Entry 1IXX (X-ray diffraction, 2.50 A resolution); this record covers chains C and E of the 6 polymer chains in the assembly.

Chain C (and E):
Protein: Coagulation factors IX/X-binding protein
Source organism: Trimeresurus flavoviridis
Notes: fragment: c-type lectin domain; chain E of this document is another copy of the same molecule, construct and numbering; everything in this record applies to it too
UniProtKB: P23806 (IXA_TRIFL); residues 1-129 here correspond to UniProt positions 24-152 (UniProt number = residue number + 23)
Sequence (129 residues; each row starts with the number of its first residue):
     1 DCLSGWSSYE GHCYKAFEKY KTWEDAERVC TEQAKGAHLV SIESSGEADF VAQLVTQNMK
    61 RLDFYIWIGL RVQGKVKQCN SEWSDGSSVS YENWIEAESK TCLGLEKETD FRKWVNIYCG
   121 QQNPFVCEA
Disulfide bonds: Cys2-Cys13, Cys30-Cys127, Cys102-Cys119
Bound ions: Ca2+: Ser41, Glu43, Glu47, Glu128
Curated features (UniProtKB/Swiss-Prot):
  - binding site (Ca(2+)): Ser41, Glu43, Glu47, Glu128

Chain C / chain E interface:
Contacting residue pairs (10):
  Arg61(C) with Lys75(E); Glu96(E), salt bridge; Tyr118(E)
  Asp63(C) with Lys77(E); Glu96(E)
  Phe64(C) with Glu96(E); Tyr118(E)
  Lys107(C) with Glu92(E)
  Glu108(C) with Tyr91(E), hydrogen bond; Asn93(E), hydrogen bond

In short:
5 residues of chain C and 7 residues of chain E are in contact, with 2 hydrogen bonds and 1 salt bridge. Among
the polar pairs are Arg61(C)-Glu96(E), Glu108(C)-Tyr91(E) and Glu108(C)-Asn93(E). Curated annotation (UniProt)
lists 4 Ca2+-binding residues on chain C.
Both chains are Coagulation factors IX/X-binding protein (Trimeresurus flavoviridis). Entry 1IXX (Crystal
structure of coagulation factors IX/X-binding protein (IX/X-bp) from venom of habu snake with a heterodimer
...) was determined by X-ray diffraction.
